4FDQ - chain A; structure by X-ray diffraction, 1.60 A resolution.

Chain A:
Name: Versatile peroxidase VPL2
From: pleurotus eryngii
Notes: EC 1.11.1.16
Reference sequence: O94753 (VPL2_PLEER); residues 1-315 here correspond to UniProt positions 31-345 (UniProt number = residue number + 30)
Sequence (315 residues; numbered 1 to 315; the number before each row is that of its first residue):
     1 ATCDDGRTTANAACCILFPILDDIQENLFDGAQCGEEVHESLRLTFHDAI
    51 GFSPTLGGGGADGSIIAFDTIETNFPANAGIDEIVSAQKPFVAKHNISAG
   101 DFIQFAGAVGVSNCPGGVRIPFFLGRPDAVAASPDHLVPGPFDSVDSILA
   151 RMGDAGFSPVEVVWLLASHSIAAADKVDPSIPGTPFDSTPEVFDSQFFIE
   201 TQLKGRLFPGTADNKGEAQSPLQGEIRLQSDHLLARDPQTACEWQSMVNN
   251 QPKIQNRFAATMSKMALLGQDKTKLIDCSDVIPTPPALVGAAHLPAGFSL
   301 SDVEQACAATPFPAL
Differences from the reference sequence: engineered mutation Gly-140 (Glu170 in O94753), Glu-191 (Gly221 in O94753)
Cystine bridges: Cys-3/Cys-15, Cys-14/Cys-278, Cys-34/Cys-114, Cys-242/Cys-307
Metal / ion sites: Ca2+ site 1: Asp-48, Gly-60, Asp-62, Ser-64; heme Fe near His-169 (its only coordinating residue here); Ca2+ site 2: Ser-170, Asp-187, Thr-189, Val-192, Asp-194
Ligand contacts: heme (HEM): Glu-36, His-39, Glu-40, Leu-42, Arg-43, Thr-45, Phe-46, Pro-139, Gly-140, Pro-141, Ile-148, Val-162, Leu-165, Leu-166, Ser-168, His-169, Ile-171, Ala-172, Ala-173, Ala-174, Asp-175, Lys-176, Val-177, Phe-186, Leu-228, Ser-230, Met-262, Met-265
Curated features (UniProtKB/Swiss-Prot):
  - active site: His-47 (Proton acceptor), Trp-164 (Tryptophan radical intermediate)
  - binding site (Mn(2+)): Glu-36, Glu-40, Asp-175
  - binding site (Ca(2+)): Asp-48, Gly-60, Asp-62, Ser-64, Ser-170, Asp-187, Thr-189, Val-192, Asp-194
  - binding site (heme b): His-169, Ala-173 to Val-177
  - site: Arg-43 (Transition state stabilizer)
  - glycosylation: Asn-96 (N-linked (GlcNAc...) asparagine)
What the authors report for this chain:
  - mutagenesis - K176D, K215Q: unchanged catalytic activity on ABTS
  - mutagenesis - E140G, E140G/K176G, P141G, F142G, K176G: increased catalytic activity on HQ
  - mutagenesis - P76G, F142G, K176D, K176G: increased catalytic activity on DMP
  - mutagenesis - E140G: increased catalytic activity on guaiacol
  - catalytic residues: Trp-164
  - mutagenesis - E140G/W164S/K176G, W164S: abolished catalytic activity on ABTS
  - mutagenesis - P76G (3-fold), P141G (5-fold): decreased catalytic activity
  - mutagenesis - W164S: abolished catalytic activity on HQ
  - mutagenesis - W164S: abolished catalytic activity on DMP
  - mutagenesis - W164S (3.6-fold): decreased catalytic activity on guaiacol
  - mutagenesis - W164S (23-fold): decreased catalytic activity on catechol
  - mutagenesis - W164S, K215G: unchanged catalytic activity
  - mutagenesis - E140G/K176G (33-fold): increased catalytic activity on ABTS

Overview:
Ligands of chain A: heme. Curated annotation (UniProt) lists active-site residues His-47 and Trp-164, 3
Mn2+-binding residues, 9 Ca2+-binding residues and 6 heme b-binding residues. The paper reports the catalytic
residue Trp-164; E140G, E140G/K176G and P141G, among others, increase catalytic activity on HQ; 11
substitutions were tested in all.
Chain A is Versatile peroxidase VPL2 (pleurotus eryngii); the structure, The crystal structures of several
mutants of pleurotus eryngii versatile peroxidase, was determined by X-ray diffraction, deposited together
with 4FCN, 4FCS, 4FEF and 4G05.
